PDB entry 8ZL9 | electron microscopy, 4.36 A resolution (low resolution: residue-level contacts below are approximate; hydrogen-bond / salt-bridge calls are withheld) | chains B and C of the 5 polymer chains in the assembly

Chain B:
Name: G6 Light chain
Source organism: Sus scrofa
Amino-acid sequence (110 residues; row label = number of the first residue in the row):
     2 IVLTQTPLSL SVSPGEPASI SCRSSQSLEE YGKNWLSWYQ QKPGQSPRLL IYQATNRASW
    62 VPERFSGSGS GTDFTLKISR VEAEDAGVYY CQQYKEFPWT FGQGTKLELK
Cystine bridges: Cys23-Cys92

Chain C:
Name: B646L
Source organism: African swine fever virus
UniProtKB: Q5IZK2 (Q5IZK2_ASF); residue numbers follow UniProt; this construct covers 1-646
Amino-acid sequence (693 residues; each row starts with the number of its first residue; numbers below 1 keep their minus sign (Met-46 is residue -46)):
   -46 MHHHHHHHHH HGSDYKDHDG DYKDHDIDYK DDDDKELENL YFQGAGSMAS GGAFCLIAND
    14 GKADKIILAQ DLLNSRISNI KNVNKSYGKP DPEPTLSQIE ETHLVHFNAH FKPYVPVGFE
    74 YNKVRPHTGT PTLGNKLTFG IPQYGDFFHD MVGHHILGAC HSSWQDAPIQ GTSQMGAHGQ
   134 LQTFPRNGYD WDNQTPLEGA VYTLVDPFGR PIVPGTKNAY RNLVYYCEYP GERLYENVRF
   194 DVNGNSLDEY SSDVTTLVRK FCIPGDKMTG YKHLVGQEVS VEGTSGPLLC NIHDLHKPHQ
   254 SKPILTDEND TQRTCSHTNP KFLSQHFPEN SHNIQTAGKQ DITPITDATY LDIRRNVHYS
   314 CNGPQTPKYY QPPLALWIKL RFWFNENVNL AIPSVSIPFG ERFITIKLAS QKDLVNEFPG
   374 LFVRQSRFIA GRPSRRNIRF KPWFIPGVIN EISLTNNELY INNLFVTPEI HNLFVKRVRF
   434 SLIRVHKTQV THTNNNHHDE KLMSALKWPI EYMFIGLKPT WNISDQNPHQ HRDWHKFGHV
   494 VNAIMQPTHH AEISFQDRDT ALPDACSSIS DISPVTYPIT LPIIKNISVT AHGINLIDKF
   554 PSKFCSSYIP FHYGGNAIKT PDDPGAMMIT FALKPREEYQ PSGHINVSRA REFYISWDTD
   614 YVGSITTADL VVSASAINFL LLQNGSAVLR YST
Not modelled in the structure: -46 to 113, 178-235, 249-302, 325-370, 401-497, 529-646
Sequence notes: expression tag (-46 to 0)

Chain B / chain C interface:
Pairs across the interface (9; chain B residue first):
  Tyr32(B) - Val154(C)
  Leu50(B) - Phe508(C)
  Leu50(B) - Gln509(C)
  Tyr53(B) - Phe508(C)
  Asn57(B) - Asp517(C)
  Arg58(B) - Arg385(C)
  Ala59(B) - Phe508(C)
  Ala59(B) - Gln509(C)
  Trp61(B) - Gln509(C)
Other interface residues (no listed pair), chain C (7 interface residues in all): Phe381, Asp510

Summary:
Chain B and chain C each contribute 7 residues to their interface.
Chain B is G6 Light chain (Sus scrofa) and chain C is B646L (African swine fever virus); the structure, ASFV
p72 in complex with Fab G6, was determined by electron microscopy (same publication as 8Y3O, 8Y3P, 8Y3Q and
8Y3R).
